Entry 1D0S (X-ray diffraction, 1.90 A resolution); this record covers chain A.

== Chain A ==
Name: Nicotinate mononucleotide:5,6-dimethylbenzimidazole phosphoribosyltransferase
Organism: Salmonella typhimurium
Notes: EC 2.4.2.21
UniProtKB: Q05603 (COBT_SALTY); residues 1-356 here = UniProt positions 1-356
Sequence (356 residues; numbered 1 to 356; the number before each row is that of its first residue):
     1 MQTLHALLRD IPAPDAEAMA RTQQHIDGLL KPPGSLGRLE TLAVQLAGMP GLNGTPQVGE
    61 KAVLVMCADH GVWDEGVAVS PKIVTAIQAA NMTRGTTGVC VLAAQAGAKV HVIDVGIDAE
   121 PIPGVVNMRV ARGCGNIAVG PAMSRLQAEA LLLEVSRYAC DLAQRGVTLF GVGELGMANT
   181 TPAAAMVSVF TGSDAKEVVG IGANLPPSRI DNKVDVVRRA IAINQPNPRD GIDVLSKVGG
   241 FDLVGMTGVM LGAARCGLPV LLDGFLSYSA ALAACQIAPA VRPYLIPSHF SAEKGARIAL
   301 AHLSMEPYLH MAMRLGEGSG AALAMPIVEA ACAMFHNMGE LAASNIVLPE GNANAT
Unresolved in the structure: 1-3, 350-356
Cystine bridges: Cys-160/Cys-256
Residues lining bound ligands: 5,6-dimethylbenzimidazole (DMD): Leu-30, Lys-31, Pro-32, Ser-80, Val-84, Gln-88, Leu-175, Met-177, Leu-315, Glu-317, Leu-341, Ile-346, Leu-348
Swiss-Prot annotation at these positions:
  - binding site (substrate): Gln-88
  - binding site (nicotinate beta-D-ribonucleotide): Glu-174 to Thr-180, Ala-203, Phe-265, Ser-291, Arg-314, Leu-315
  - site (Important for substrate positioning, might be proton acceptor): Glu-174, Glu-317
  - mutagenesis: Ser-80 (S80Y: Alters specificity to use phenolic compounds as substrate; when associated with M-88 and M-175), Gln-88 (Q88M: Alters specificity to use phenolic compounds as substrate; when associated with Y-80 and M-175), Glu-174 (E174A: Decreases specific activity for DMB and adenine about 20-fold. Decreases specific activity 1600- to 15000-fold; when associated with A-317), Leu-175 (L175M: Alters specificity to use phenolic compounds as substrate; when associated with Y-80 and M-88), Glu-317 (E317A: Decreases specific activity for DMB and adenine about 50-fold; crystals bind substrate less well. Decreases specific activity 1600- to 15000-fold; when associated with A-174)

== Overview ==
Ligands of chain A: 5,6-dimethylbenzimidazole. Curated annotation (UniProt) lists substrate-binding residue
Gln-88, 12 nicotinate beta-D-ribonucleotide-binding residues and 5 mutagenesis sites.
Chain A is Nicotinate mononucleotide:5,6-dimethylbenzimidazole phosphoribosyltransferase (Salmonella
typhimurium); the structure, Crystal structure of nicotinate mononucleotide : 5,6-dimethylbenzimidazole
phosphoribosyltransferase (cobt) from salmonella typhimurium complexed with 5, 6-dimethylbenzimidazole, was
determined by X-ray diffraction.
